Entry 5YU3 (X-ray diffraction, 1.79 A resolution); this record covers chains A and B.

Chain A (and B):
Molecule: Lysine cyclodeaminase
Organism: Streptomyces pristinaespiralis
Notes: EC 4.3.1.12; chain B of this document is another copy of the same molecule, construct and numbering; everything in this record applies to it too
UniProt: D9UBW0 (D9UBW0_STRPR); numbering as in UniProt (aligned over 1-344)
Chain sequence (344 residues; each row starts with the number of its first residue):
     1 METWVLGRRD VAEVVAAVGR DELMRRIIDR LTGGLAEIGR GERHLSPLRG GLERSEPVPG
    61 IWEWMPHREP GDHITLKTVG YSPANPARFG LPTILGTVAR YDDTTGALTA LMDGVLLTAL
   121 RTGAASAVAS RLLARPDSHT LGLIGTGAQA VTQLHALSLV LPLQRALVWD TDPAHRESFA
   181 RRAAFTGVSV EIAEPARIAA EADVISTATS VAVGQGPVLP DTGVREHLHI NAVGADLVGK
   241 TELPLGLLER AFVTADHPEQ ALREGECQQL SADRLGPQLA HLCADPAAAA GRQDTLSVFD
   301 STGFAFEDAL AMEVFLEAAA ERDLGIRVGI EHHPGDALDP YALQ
Ion coordination: Na+: Ala232, Gly234, Asp300, Ser301
Residues lining bound ligands:
  - NAD (nicotinamide-adenine-dinucleotide): Tyr81, Pro86, Thr93, Ile94, Thr118, Arg121, Thr122, Ile144, Gly145, Thr146, Gly147, Ala148, Gln149, Trp169, Asp170, Thr171, Asp172, His175, Ala208, Thr209, Ser210, Val211, Val218, Val233, Gly234, Ala235, Asp236, Lys240, Ser301, Thr302, Gly303
  - proline (PRO): Arg49, Glu63, Met65, Lys77, Val79, Tyr81, Ile94, Thr118, Arg121, Ala235, Thr302, Gly303
Reported in the primary citation:
  - binding site for proline: Glu63, Lys77, Arg121, Thr302
  - catalytic residues: Glu63 (proposed by the authors, not directly observed)

Chain A / chain B interface:
Residue-residue contacts (127; chain A residue first):
  Met1(A) with Arg8(B), hydrogen bond (backbone-side chain); Leu91(B), hydrophobic
  Glu2(A) with Arg8(B)
  Gly7(A) with Gly329(B)
  Arg8(A) with Met1(B), hydrogen bond (side chain-backbone); Glu2(B); Gly329(B), hydrogen bond (backbone-backbone); Ile330(B); Glu331(B), hydrogen bond (side chain-backbone); His333(B)
  Ala12(A) with Leu343(B), hydrophobic
  Val15(A) with Leu343(B), hydrophobic
  Arg20(A) with Tyr341(B)
  Met24(A) with Tyr341(B)
  Leu52(A) with Arg68(B)
  Glu53(A) with Arg68(B), hydrogen bond (backbone-side chain)
  Arg54(A) with Arg68(B); Asp103(B), hydrogen bond (side chain-backbone); Thr104(B), hydrogen bond (side chain-backbone); Gly106(B)
  Trp62(A) with Ile74(B), hydrophobic; Tyr101(B), hydrophobic
  Trp64(A) with Trp64(B); Pro66(B), hydrophobic
  Pro66(A) with Trp64(B), hydrophobic
  Arg68(A) with Leu52(B); Glu53(B), hydrogen bond (side chain-backbone); Arg54(B)
  Ile74(A) with Trp62(B), hydrophobic
  Leu76(A) with Leu76(B), hydrophobic; Thr78(B)
  Thr78(A) with Leu76(B); Tyr101(B), hydrogen bond
  Ser82(A) with Thr104(B); Thr105(B), hydrogen bond (side chain-backbone)
  Asn85(A) with Thr105(B), hydrogen bond (side chain-backbone)
  Pro86(A) with Ala337(B), hydrophobic; Leu338(B), hydrophobic
  Phe89(A) with Thr104(B); Thr105(B)
  Gly90(A) with Ala337(B)
  Leu91(A) with Thr105(B); His333(B); Ala337(B)
  Pro92(A) with Ala337(B)
  Leu95(A) with Thr105(B); Ala107(B); Glu331(B); His333(B)
  Gly96(A) with Glu331(B)
  Thr97(A) with Glu331(B)
  Tyr101(A) with Trp62(B), hydrophobic; Thr78(B), hydrogen bond
  Asp103(A) with Arg54(B), hydrogen bond (backbone-side chain)
  Thr104(A) with Arg54(B), hydrogen bond (backbone-side chain); Ser82(B); Phe89(B)
  Thr105(A) with Ser82(B), hydrogen bond (backbone-side chain); Asn85(B), hydrogen bond (backbone-side chain); Phe89(B); Leu91(B); Leu95(B)
  Gly106(A) with Arg54(B)
  Ala107(A) with Leu95(B), hydrophobic
  Leu111(A) with Leu111(B), hydrophobic; Ile330(B), hydrophobic
  Asp113(A) with Ile330(B); Glu331(B); His332(B), hydrogen bond (side chain-backbone)
  Val115(A) with His332(B)
  Leu116(A) with Pro340(B)
  Ala119(A) with Pro340(B), hydrophobic
  Leu120(A) with Tyr341(B)
  Gly147(A) with Leu338(B)
  Ala148(A) with Leu338(B); Pro340(B)
  Val151(A) with Leu338(B); Tyr341(B), hydrophobic
  Thr152(A) with Tyr341(B)
  His155(A) with Tyr341(B), hydrogen bond
  His175(A) with Leu338(B)
  Arg182(A) with Asp336(B); Leu338(B), hydrogen bond (side chain-backbone); Asp339(B)
  Phe185(A) with Tyr341(B), hydrophobic
  Gly329(A) with Gly7(B); Arg8(B), hydrogen bond (backbone-backbone)
  Ile330(A) with Arg8(B); Thr97(B); Leu111(B), hydrophobic; Met112(B); Asp113(B)
  Glu331(A) with Arg8(B), hydrogen bond (backbone-side chain); Leu95(B); Gly96(B); Thr97(B); Asp113(B)
  His332(A) with Asp113(B), hydrogen bond (backbone-side chain); Val115(B)
  His333(A) with Arg8(B); Leu91(B); Leu95(B)
  Pro334(A) with Pro92(B)
  Asp336(A) with Arg182(B)
  Ala337(A) with Gly90(B); Leu91(B); Pro92(B)
  Leu338(A) with Gly147(B); Ala148(B); Val151(B); His175(B); Arg182(B), hydrogen bond (backbone-side chain)
  Asp339(A) with Arg182(B)
  Pro340(A) with Leu116(B); Ala119(B), hydrophobic; Ala148(B)
  Tyr341(A) with Arg20(B); Met24(B); Leu120(B); Thr152(B); His155(B), hydrogen bond; Phe185(B), hydrophobic
  Leu343(A) with Arg9(B); Ala12(B), hydrophobic; Val15(B), hydrophobic; Leu116(B), hydrophobic
  Gln344(A) with Arg9(B)
Also at the interface, not in a pair above, chain A (71 interface residues in all): Val5, Leu6, Ser55, Pro57, Leu108, Met112, Thr146, Ile326, Val328
Also at the interface, not in a pair above, chain B (73 interface residues in all): Val5, Leu6, Val11, Pro47, Ser55, Pro57, Pro86, Leu108, Thr146, Ile326, Val328, Pro334

In short:
71 residues of chain A and 73 residues of chain B are in contact; the contacts include 24 hydrogen bonds.
Polar pairs include Met1(A)-Arg8(B), Arg8(A)-Glu331(B) and Glu53(A)-Arg68(B). Chain A binds NAD and proline.
The paper reports the catalytic residue Glu63(A); a binding site for proline at Glu63(A), Lys77(A) and
Arg121(A) among others.
Both chains are Lysine cyclodeaminase (Streptomyces pristinaespiralis). Entry 5YU3 (Structural basis for
recognition of L-lysine, L-ornithine, and L-2,4-diamino butyric acid by lysine cyclodeaminase) was determined
by X-ray diffraction (same publication as 5YU0, 5YU1 and 5YU4).
